7DDQ - chains a and b of the 34 polymer chains in the assembly; structure by electron microscopy, 2.84 A resolution.

[Chain a (and b)]
Protein: Antenna pigment protein alpha chain
Organism: Rhodobacter veldkampii DSM 11550
Notes: chain b of this document is another copy of the same molecule, construct and numbering; everything in this record applies to it too
UniProtKB: A0A2T4JIR4 (A0A2T4JIR4_9RHOB); residue numbers follow UniProt; this construct covers 1-57
Chain sequence (57 residues; row label = number of the first residue in the row):
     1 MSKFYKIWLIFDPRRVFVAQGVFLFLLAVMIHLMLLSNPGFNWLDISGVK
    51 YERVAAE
Unresolved in the structure: 1, 46-57 (chain b: 1, 55-57)
Small-molecule neighbours:
  - bacteriochlorophyll a (BCL), molecule 1: V16, A19, Q20, V22, F23, I31, M34
  - bacteriochlorophyll a (BCL), molecule 2: L24, L27, A28, I31, H32, L35, F41
  - bacteriochlorophyll a (BCL), molecule 3: A28, H32, L35, F41, W43
  - spheroidene (SPO), molecule 1: F4, K6, I7, I10
  - spheroidene (SPO), molecule 2: F17, Q20, F23, L24, L27, M30, I31, M34
  - ubiquinone-10 (U10): I7, W8, F11, V16, Q20, F23, L26, V29, M30, L33, M34, S37
What the authors report for this chain:
  - binding site for spheroidene: F4, I7, F25, V29, M34, L36
  - binding site for bacteriochlorophyll a: H32, W43

[Interface between chain a and chain b]
Contacting residue pairs (12; chain a residue first):
  I10(a) - R14(b)
  I10(a) - F17(b)  hydrophobic
  F11(a) - R14(b)
  F11(a) - F17(b)  hydrophobic
  F23(a) - F25(b)  hydrophobic
  M30(a) - F25(b)  hydrophobic
  M34(a) - L44(b)  hydrophobic
  N38(a) - N42(b)
  N38(a) - L44(b)
  N38(a) - D45(b)  hydrogen bond
  F41(a) - L44(b)
  F41(a) - S47(b)
Interface residues without a listed pair, chain a (10 interface residues in all): I7, L27, L35
Interface residues without a listed pair, chain b (11 interface residues in all): P13, V18, L36, V54
Interface features reported in the paper:
  - specific contacts: N38(a)-D45(b)

[Summary]
10 residues of chain a and 11 residues of chain b are in contact; the contacts include 1 hydrogen bond. Its
one hydrogen-bonded contact is N38(a)-D45(b). The paper describes a contact between N38(a) and D45(b). From
the paper: a binding site for spheroidene at F4(a), I7(a) and F25(a) among others; a binding site for
bacteriochlorophyll a at H32(a) and W43(a).
Chain a and chain b are both Antenna pigment protein alpha chain (Rhodobacter veldkampii DSM 11550); the
structure, Structure of RC-LH1-PufX from Rhodobacter veldkampii, was determined by electron microscopy.
